Entry 8Q9T (electron microscopy, 2.84 A resolution); this record covers chains D and E of the 5 polymer chains in the assembly.

[Chain D]
Molecule: Antiviral protein SKI8
From: Saccharomyces cerevisiae
Reference sequence: Q02793 (SKI8_YEAST); residues 1-397 here = UniProt positions 1-397
Amino-acid sequence (397 residues; numbered 1 to 397; the number before each row is that of its first residue):
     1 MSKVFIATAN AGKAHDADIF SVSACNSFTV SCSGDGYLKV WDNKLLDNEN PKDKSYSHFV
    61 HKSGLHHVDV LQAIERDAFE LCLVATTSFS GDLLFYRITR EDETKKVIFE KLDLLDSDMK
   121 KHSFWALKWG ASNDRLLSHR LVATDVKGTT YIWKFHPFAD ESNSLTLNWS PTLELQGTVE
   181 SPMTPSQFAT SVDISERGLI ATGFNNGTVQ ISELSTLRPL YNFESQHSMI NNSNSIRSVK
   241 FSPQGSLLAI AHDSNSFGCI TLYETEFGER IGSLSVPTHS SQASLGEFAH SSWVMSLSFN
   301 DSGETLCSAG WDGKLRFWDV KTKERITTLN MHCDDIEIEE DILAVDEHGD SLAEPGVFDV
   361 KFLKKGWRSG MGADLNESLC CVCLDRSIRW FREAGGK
Disordered / not traced: 1-2, 45-49, 74-79, 99-108, 132-137, 158-169, 226-230, 277-286, 333-342, 368-376, 392-397

[Chain E]
Molecule: Superkiller protein 3
From: Saccharomyces cerevisiae
Reference sequence: P17883 (SKI3_YEAST); numbering as in UniProt (aligned over 1-1432)
Amino-acid sequence (1436 residues; row label = number of the first residue in the row; numbers below 1 keep their minus sign (Gly-3 is residue -3)):
    -3 GPDSMSDIKQ LLKEAKQELT NRDYEETIEI SEKVLKLDPD NYFAHIFLGK ALSSLPASNN
    57 VSSNRNLERA TNHYVSAAKL VPDNLLAWKG LFLLFRTTEV VPDILSYDEY FDLCGQYADA
   117 LLKQEQSQVE LINDIKLLKK THPDCQKAFY QHLKPGSLMA ETIGRHLSTP QDALLNLIKI
   177 LSNIETTEIG KTLSQNRLKL KASDPDYQIK LNSFSWEIIK NSEIDQLYNQ LVNILADDQK
   237 RSEIENQWLE YRIKVLKSMP LDVKKDFFTK VKEMVEDMVL VNHQSLLAWQ KYFEWTDYED
   297 LDNMDAPLII KYFKKFPKDP LAMILYSWLS SKLSKYDIKS LESANKPPEG HKKTEKETDI
   357 KDVDETNEDE VKDRVEDEVK DRVEDEVKDQ DEEAKEDEEE DLDDIEIGLL EEEVVTVLTE
   417 NIVKCKNNIL AHRILCQYYL LTKEYEAALP YIKNGISLIA YNIKDLGVHL PLTKREFSLD
   477 LATVYTYVDA PKDHNAALKL YDNILSGDFS NIQAKMGKGI IFIERKNWKD AMTLLTQVHE
   537 QSPNNLEVLS ELSWSKAHMG YMDEALAGLD TVIKGIKGMD LRSIDFRALN LWRQAKVYIM
   597 KHASINDAKQ ENVKCAFKLL IQSIKILDTF APGFSTLGDI YCHYYKDHLR AFKCYFKAFD
   657 LDAGDYTAAK YITETYASKP NWQAASSIAS RLIKGEKAKA ELRSNNWPFR VVGIAHLEKQ
   717 EESDSIEWFQ SALRVDPNDV ESWVGLGQAY HACGRIEASI KVFDKAIQLR PSHTFAQYFK
   777 AISLCDVGEY LESLDILEKV CQEAATEESF QIGLVEVLMR CSLDLYSQGF LLKSVSIAKD
   837 TIERIKIIIS ELKCENQQVW IYLSQVLRLF IWIESKVDTL PVESLVSIFE NSQFSGSEEI
   897 DSVDNIKIDT LLDSTTDDNV SIACKFLILA SKYSVSDQKF TDIAGTVRAS YWYNIGISEL
   957 TAFITLKEPQ YRDAAIFAFK KSIQLQSNTS ETWIGLGIAT MDINFRVSQH CFIKATALEP
  1017 KATNTWFNLA MLGLKKKDTE FAQQVLNKLQ SLAPQDSSPW LGMALILEEQ GDIIGSSKLF
  1077 AHSFILSNGR SKAAQFMYAK NVLENHINNG DDERDIETVE KLTTASIALE QFFKKSPDSQ
  1137 FALQCALLTL ERLHHYENAN ELANRLIGIL EKKFEKTQDE RELFNFAIIK GQFARIHLGL
  1197 GNFELSIENA DLSQGIISES SDEKSMKTKI SNHICLGLSY FFLNDFDQTL NQFQELLSIS
  1257 KDSKHLVVLI AKVLYDVGES DTKEIALQEL TEYIATSGAD LLVTLTIAAM SILDDKREDL
  1317 SIILEELKAL PLSKQIIDKH KDAPYLIEEI TKRLYRNDTG KQVWQRSAYF FPNNLKVWER
  1377 LDKNIQRRIA SNGQNKVTAE EMSKLYCESK NLRSIQRGMF LCPWNVTAVK ALNECF
Disordered / not traced: -3 to 280, 342-400, 462-464, 486, 601-603, 659-660, 889-893, 933-939, 1171-1173, 1217-1219, 1239-1240, 1254-1257
Sequence notes: expression tag (-3 to 0)

[Interface between chain D and chain E]
Contacting residue pairs (33; chain D residue first):
  Asp16(D) - Gln1358(E)
  Ala17(D) - Gln1358(E)
  Asp18(D) - Arg1362(E)  salt bridge
  Phe20(D) - Tyr1365(E)  hydrophobic
  Gly34(D) - Gln1361(E)  hydrogen bond (backbone-side chain)
  Ser63(D) - Gln1361(E)  hydrogen bond (backbone-side chain)
  Phe89(D) - Gln1361(E)
  Phe89(D) - Trp1374(E)
  Ser90(D) - Asp1378(E)
  Lys121(D) - Arg1384(E)  hydrogen bond (backbone-side chain)
  Ser123(D) - Ile1381(E)
  Ser123(D) - Arg1384(E)
  Trp125(D) - Ala1364(E)
  Trp125(D) - Trp1374(E)  hydrophobic
  Val146(D) - Ile1385(E)
  Val146(D) - Gln1390(E)  hydrogen bond (backbone-side chain)
  Lys147(D) - Arg1384(E)  hydrogen bond (side chain-backbone)
  Lys147(D) - Ser1387(E)  hydrogen bond (side chain-backbone)
  Lys147(D) - Gln1390(E)  hydrogen bond
  Pro185(D) - Gly1389(E)
  Ser186(D) - Gln1390(E)  hydrogen bond
  Gln187(D) - Gln1390(E)
  Phe188(D) - Pro1368(E)
  Phe188(D) - Ile1385(E)  hydrophobic
  Asn205(D) - Asn1369(E)
  Arg237(D) - Phe1366(E)  hydrogen bond (side chain-backbone)
  Ser256(D) - Ile1332(E)
  Trp293(D) - Ile1332(E)  hydrophobic
  Trp293(D) - Phe1366(E)  hydrophobic
  Trp293(D) - Phe1367(E)  hydrophobic
  Met295(D) - Phe1366(E)  hydrophobic
  Trp311(D) - Phe1366(E)  hydrophobic
  Leu384(D) - Arg1362(E)
Interface residues without a listed pair, chain D (30 interface residues in all): Gly64, His66, His122, Asn231, Asp350, Phe358
Interface residues without a listed pair, chain E (23 interface residues in all): Pro1327, Leu1328, Ser1329, Leu1377, Asn1388

[Overview]
Chain D and chain E form an interface of 30 and 23 residues respectively, with 9 hydrogen bonds and 1 salt
bridge. Polar contacts include Asp18(D)-Arg1362(E), Gly34(D)-Gln1361(E) and Ser63(D)-Gln1361(E).
Here chain D is Antiviral protein SKI8 and chain E is Superkiller protein 3, both from Saccharomyces
cerevisiae. Entry 8Q9T (CryoEM structure of a S. Cerevisiae Ski238 complex bound to RNA) was determined by
electron microscopy together with 8QCF, 8QCA and 8QCB from the same study.
